7XKR - chains D and G of the 8 polymer chains in the assembly; structure by electron microscopy, 2.60 A resolution.

== Chain D ==
Protein: ATP synthase subunit beta
Organism: Bacillus sp. PS3
Notes: EC 7.1.2.2
UniProtKB: A0A0M4U1P9 (A0A0M4U1P9_BACP3); residue numbers follow UniProt; this construct covers 1-473
Chain sequence (484 residues; numbered -10 to 473; the number before each row is that of its first residue; numbers below 1 keep their minus sign (Met-10 is residue -10)):
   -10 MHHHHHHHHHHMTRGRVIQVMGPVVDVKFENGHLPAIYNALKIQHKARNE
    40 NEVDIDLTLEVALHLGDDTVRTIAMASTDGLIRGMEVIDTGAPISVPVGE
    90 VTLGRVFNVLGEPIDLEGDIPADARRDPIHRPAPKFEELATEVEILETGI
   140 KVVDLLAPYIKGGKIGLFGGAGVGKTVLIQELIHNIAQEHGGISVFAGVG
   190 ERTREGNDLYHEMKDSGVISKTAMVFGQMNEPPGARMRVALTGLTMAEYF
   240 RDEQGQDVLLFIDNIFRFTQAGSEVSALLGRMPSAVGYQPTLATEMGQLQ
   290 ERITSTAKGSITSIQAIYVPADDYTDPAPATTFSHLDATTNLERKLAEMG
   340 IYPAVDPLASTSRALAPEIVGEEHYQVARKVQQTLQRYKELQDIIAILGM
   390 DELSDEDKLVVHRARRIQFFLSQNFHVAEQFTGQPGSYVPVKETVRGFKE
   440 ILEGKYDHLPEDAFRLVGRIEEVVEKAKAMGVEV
Unresolved in the structure: -10 to 1, 472-473
Differences from the reference sequence: initiating methionine (-10); expression tag (-9 to 0)
Small-molecule neighbours:
  - ADP (adenosine-5'-diphosphate): Gly159, Ala160, Gly161, Val162, Gly163, Lys164, Thr165, Val166, Tyr341, Gln412, Phe414, Ala417, Phe420
  - ATP (adenosine-5'-triphosphate): Arg352, Ala355, Tyr364

== Chain G ==
Protein: ATP synthase gamma chain
Organism: Bacillus sp. PS3
UniProtKB: A0A0M4TPJ7 (A0A0M4TPJ7_BACP3); residue numbers follow UniProt; this construct covers 1-285
Chain sequence (285 residues; row label = number of the first residue in the row):
     1 MASLRDIKTRINATKKTSQITKAMEMVSTSKLNRAEQNAKSFVPYMEKIQ
    51 EVVANVALGAGGASHPMLVSRPVKKTGYLVITSDRGLAGAYNSNVLRLVY
   101 QTIQKRHASPDEYAIIVIGRVGLSFFRKRNMPVILDITRLPDQPSFADIK
   151 EIARKTVGLFADGTFDELYMYYNHYVSAIQQEVTERKLLPLTDLAENKQR
   201 TVYEFEPSQEEILDVLLPQYAESLIYGALLDAKASEHAARMTAMKNATDN
   251 ANELIRTLTLSYNRARQAAITQEITEIVAGANALQ
Unresolved in the structure: 1, 285

== Interface between chain D and chain G ==
Contacting residue pairs (10):
  Gly269(D) - Leu284(G)
  Arg270(D) - Leu284(G)
  Met271(D) - Ala281(G)  hydrophobic
  Met271(D) - Leu284(G)  hydrophobic
  Pro272(D) - Gly280(G)
  Ser273(D) - Ile277(G)
  Ala274(D) - Ile277(G)
  Ala310(D) - Arg5(G)  hydrogen bond (backbone-side chain)
  Asp311(D) - Arg5(G)  hydrogen bond (backbone-side chain)
  Asp312(D) - Arg5(G)

== Overview ==
9 residues of chain D and 5 residues of chain G are in contact, with 2 hydrogen bonds. Polar pairs include
Ala310(D)-Arg5(G) and Asp311(D)-Arg5(G). Ligands of chain D: ATP and ADP.
Chain D is ATP synthase subunit beta and chain G is ATP synthase gamma chain, both from Bacillus sp. PS3; the
structure, F1 domain of FoF1-ATPase with the up form of epsilon subunit from Bacillus PS3, was determined by
electron microscopy (same publication as 7XKH, 7XKO, 7XKP and 7XKQ).
